Entry 2HHH (X-ray diffraction, 3.35 A resolution); this record covers chains A and D of the 21 polymer chains in the assembly.

[Chain A]
Molecule: 16S ribosomal RNA
From: Thermus thermophilus
Sequence (1522 nucleotides; row label = number of the first residue in the row):
     1 UUUGUUGGAG AGUUUGAUCC UGGCUCAGGG UGAACGCUGG CGGCGUGCCU AAGACAUGCA
    61 AGUCGUGCGG GCCGCGGGGU UUUACUCCGU GGUCAGCGGC GGACGGGUGA GUAACGCGUG
   121 GGUGACCUAC CCGGAAGAGG GGGACAACCC GGGGAAACUC GGGCUAAUCC CCCAUGUGGA
   181 CCCGCCCCUU GGGGUGUGUC CAAAGGGCUU UGCCCGCUUC CGGAUGGGCC CGCGUCCCAU
   241 CAGCUAGUUG GUGGGGUAAU GGCCCACCAA GGCGACGACG GGUAGCCGGU CUGAGAGGAU
   301 GGCCGGCCAC AGGGGCACUG AGACACGGGC CCCACUCCUA CGGGAGGCAG CAGUUAGGAA
   361 UCUUCCGCAA UGGGCGCAAG CCUGACGGAG CGACGCCGCU UGGAGGAAGA AGCCCUUCGG
   421 GGUGUAAACU CCUGAACCCG GGACGAAACC CCCGACGAGG GGACUGACGG UACCGGGGUA
   481 AUAGCGCCGG CCAACUCCGU GCCAGCAGCC GCGGUAAUAC GGAGGGCGCG AGCGUUACCC
   541 GGAUUCACUG GGCGUAAAGG GCGUGUAGGC GGCCUGGGGC GUCCCAUGUG AAAGACCACG
   601 GCUCAACCGU GGGGGAGCGU GGGAUACGCU CAGGCUAGAC GGUGGGAGAG GGUGGUGGAA
   661 UUCCCGGAGU AGCGGUGAAA UGCGCAGAUA CCGGGAGGAA CGCCGAUGGC GAAGGCAGCC
   721 ACCUGGUCCA CCCGUGACGC UGAGGCGCGA AAGCGUGGGG AGCAAACCGG AUUAGAUACC
   781 CGGGUAGUCC ACGCCCUAAA CGAUGCGCGC UAGGUCUCUG GGUCUCCUGG GGGCCGAAGC
   841 UAACGCGUUA AGCGCGCCGC CUGGGGAGUA CGGCCGCAAG GCUGAAACUC AAAGGAAUUG
   901 ACGGGGGCCC GCACAAGCGG UGGAGCAUGU GGUUUAAUUC GAAGCAACGC GAAGAACCUU
   961 ACCAGGCCUU GACAUGCUAG GGAACCCGGG UGAAAGCCUG GGGUGCCCCG CGAGGGGAGC
  1021 CCUAGCACAG GUGCUGCAUG GCCGUCGUCA GCUCGUGCCG UGAGGUGUUG GGUUAAGUCC
  1081 CGCAACGAGC GCAACCCCCG CCGUUAGUUG CCAGCGGUUC GGCCGGGCAC UCUAACGGGA
  1141 CUGCCCGCGA AAGCGGGAGG AAGGAGGGGA CGACGUCUGG UCAGCAUGGC CCUUACGGCC
  1201 UGGGCGACAC ACGUGCUACA AUGCCCACUA CAAAGCGAUG CCACCCGGCA ACGGGGAGCU
  1261 AAUCGCAAAA AGGUGGGCCC AGUUCGGAUU GGGGUCUGCA ACCCGACCCC AUGAAGCCGG
  1321 AAUCGCUAGU AAUCGCGGAU CAGCCAUGCC GCGGUGAAUA CGUUCCCGGG CCUUGUACAC
  1381 ACCGCCCGUC ACGCCAUGGG AGCGGGCUCU ACCCGAAGUC GCCGGGAGCC UACGGGCAGG
  1441 CGCCGAGGGU AGGGCCCGUG ACUGGGGCGA AGUCGUAACA AGGUAGCUGU ACCGGAAGGU
  1501 GCGGCUGGAU CACCUCCUUU CU
Unresolved in the structure: 1-5, 1511-1522
Residues lining bound ligands:
  - kasugamycin (KSG; (1S,2R,3S,4R,5S,6S)-2,3,4,5,6-pentahydroxycyclohexyl 2-amino-4-{[carboxy(imino)methyl]amino}-2,3,4,6-tetradeoxy-alpha-D-arabino-hexopyranoside), molecule 1: G677, U772, U773
  - kasugamycin (KSG), molecule 2: A776, A778, C779, G904, U1476, A1477, G1482, G1483, U1484

[Chain D]
Protein: 30S ribosomal protein S4
From: Thermus thermophilus
UniProtKB: P80373 (RS4_THET8); residues 1-209 here correspond to UniProt positions 0-208 (UniProt number = residue number - 1)
Sequence (209 residues; row label = number of the first residue in the row):
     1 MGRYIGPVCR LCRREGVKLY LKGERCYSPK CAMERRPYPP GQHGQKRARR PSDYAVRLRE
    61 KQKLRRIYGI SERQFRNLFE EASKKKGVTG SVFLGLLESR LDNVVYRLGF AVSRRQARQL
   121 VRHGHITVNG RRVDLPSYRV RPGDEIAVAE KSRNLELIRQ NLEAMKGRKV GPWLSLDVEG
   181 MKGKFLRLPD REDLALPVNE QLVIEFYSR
Unresolved in the structure: 1

[Interface between chain A and chain D]
Pairs across the interface (122):
  A9(A) / Glu-205(D)  base contact
  A9(A) / Phe-206(D)  base contact
  A9(A) / Ser-208(D)  base contact
  A9(A) / Arg-209(D)  hydrogen bond to the base
  A27(A) / Arg-209(D)  hydrogen bond to the sugar
  C396(A) / Arg-73(D)  phosphate contact
  C397(A) / Arg-73(D)  salt bridge to the phosphate
  C397(A) / Asn-77(D)  phosphate contact
  G398(A) / Gln-74(D)  hydrogen bond to the phosphate
  G398(A) / Ser-137(D)  hydrogen bond to the phosphate
  C399(A) / Arg-3(D)  salt bridge to the phosphate
  C399(A) / Gln-74(D)  hydrogen bond to the phosphate
  C399(A) / Arg-118(D)  salt bridge to the phosphate
  C399(A) / Arg-122(D)  hydrogen bond to the sugar
  C399(A) / Pro-136(D)  phosphate contact
  C399(A) / Ser-137(D)  hydrogen bond to the phosphate
  U400(A) / Gly-2(D)  base contact
  U400(A) / Arg-3(D)  phosphate contact
  U400(A) / Arg-118(D)  salt bridge to the phosphate
  U400(A) / Arg-122(D)  phosphate contact
  U400(A) / Pro-136(D)  phosphate contact
  U401(A) / Gly-2(D)  base contact
  U401(A) / Ile-5(D)  phosphate contact
  G402(A) / Ile-5(D)  sugar contact
  G402(A) / Gln-119(D)  hydrogen bond to the sugar
  G403(A) / Ile-5(D)  phosphate contact
  G403(A) / Arg-115(D)  salt bridge to the phosphate
  G403(A) / Gln-116(D)  hydrogen bond to the phosphate
  G403(A) / Gln-119(D)  hydrogen bond to the sugar
  A404(A) / Leu-21(D)  phosphate contact
  A404(A) / Lys-22(D)  phosphate contact
  A404(A) / Ser-113(D)  hydrogen bond to the phosphate
  A404(A) / Arg-115(D)  phosphate contact
  A404(A) / Gln-116(D)  hydrogen bond to the sugar
  G405(A) / Lys-22(D)  phosphate contact
  G405(A) / Glu-24(D)  phosphate contact
  G405(A) / Arg-25(D)  phosphate contact
  G406(A) / Lys-22(D)  base contact
  G406(A) / Arg-25(D)  salt bridge to the phosphate
  G406(A) / Lys-30(D)  salt bridge to the phosphate
  A407(A) / Arg-25(D)  salt bridge to the phosphate
  A407(A) / Lys-30(D)  salt bridge to the phosphate
  A408(A) / Arg-35(D)  base contact
  G409(A) / Arg-36(D)  base contact
  C415(A) / Gln-42(D)  sugar contact
  G421(A) / Tyr-38(D)  phosphate contact
  G421(A) / Gln-45(D)  hydrogen bond to the phosphate
  G422(A) / Arg-36(D)  salt bridge to the phosphate
  G422(A) / Tyr-38(D)  hydrogen bond to the phosphate
  G422(A) / Gly-41(D)  sugar contact
  G422(A) / Gln-42(D)  sugar contact
  G422(A) / Gln-45(D)  phosphate contact
  U423(A) / Arg-10(D)  phosphate contact
  U423(A) / Arg-13(D)  salt bridge to the phosphate
  U423(A) / Arg-36(D)  salt bridge to the phosphate
  U423(A) / Pro-40(D)  phosphate contact
  U423(A) / Gly-41(D)  hydrogen bond to the phosphate
  G424(A) / Pro-7(D)  phosphate contact
  G424(A) / Arg-10(D)  salt bridge to the phosphate
  G424(A) / Arg-13(D)  phosphate contact
  G424(A) / Arg-36(D)  sugar contact
  U425(A) / Cys-9(D)  phosphate contact
  U425(A) / Arg-13(D)  salt bridge to the phosphate
  U425(A) / Lys-22(D)  hydrogen bond to the phosphate
  U425(A) / Arg-36(D)  salt bridge to the phosphate
  A426(A) / Gly-6(D)  phosphate contact
  A426(A) / Pro-7(D)  phosphate contact
  A426(A) / Val-8(D)  hydrogen bond to the phosphate
  A426(A) / Cys-9(D)  hydrogen bond to the phosphate
  A426(A) / Lys-22(D)  salt bridge to the phosphate
  C431(A) / Glu-156(D)  sugar contact
  U433(A) / His-123(D)  hydrogen bond to the base
  U433(A) / His-125(D)  hydrogen bond to the phosphate
  U433(A) / Leu-155(D)  phosphate contact
  G434(A) / His-123(D)  sugar contact
  G434(A) / His-125(D)  salt bridge to the phosphate
  A435(A) / His-123(D)  salt bridge to the phosphate
  C474(A) / Arg-132(D)  salt bridge to the phosphate
  G475(A) / Arg-132(D)  salt bridge to the phosphate
  A480(A) / Gln-119(D)  base contact
  A480(A) / His-123(D)  hydrogen bond to the base
  C492(A) / Tyr-54(D)  sugar contact
  C492(A) / Arg-209(D)  salt bridge to the phosphate
  A493(A) / Ser-52(D)  hydrogen bond to the phosphate
  A493(A) / Tyr-54(D)  phosphate contact
  A493(A) / Ala-55(D)  sugar contact
  A493(A) / Leu-58(D)  sugar contact
  C495(A) / His-43(D)  hydrogen bond to the base
  C495(A) / Lys-46(D)  phosphate contact
  U496(A) / Gln-42(D)  sugar contact
  U496(A) / His-43(D)  phosphate contact
  U496(A) / Lys-46(D)  salt bridge to the phosphate
  G524(A) / Gln-42(D)  base contact
  G525(A) / Gly-41(D)  sugar contact
  G525(A) / Gln-42(D)  hydrogen bond to the sugar
  G526(A) / Arg-10(D)  salt bridge to the phosphate
  G526(A) / Arg-14(D)  hydrogen bond to the phosphate
  G526(A) / Pro-40(D)  phosphate contact
  G526(A) / Gly-41(D)  hydrogen bond to the phosphate
  C527(A) / Arg-10(D)  salt bridge to the phosphate
  C527(A) / Arg-14(D)  salt bridge to the phosphate
  C527(A) / Pro-40(D)  phosphate contact
  C527(A) / Arg-59(D)  phosphate contact
  G528(A) / Arg-59(D)  salt bridge to the phosphate
  G528(A) / Gln-62(D)  phosphate contact
  G528(A) / Arg-66(D)  salt bridge to the phosphate
  C529(A) / Gln-62(D)  hydrogen bond to the phosphate
  C529(A) / Arg-65(D)  salt bridge to the phosphate
  C529(A) / Glu-72(D)  phosphate contact
  G530(A) / Tyr-4(D)  base contact
  G530(A) / Ser-71(D)  phosphate contact
  G530(A) / Glu-72(D)  hydrogen bond to the phosphate
  G530(A) / Arg-73(D)  hydrogen bond to the phosphate
  A531(A) / Gly-2(D)  hydrogen bond to the phosphate
  C597(A) / Lys-84(D)  phosphate contact
  G600(A) / Arg-141(D)  salt bridge to the phosphate
  U603(A) / Val-133(D)  base contact
  U603(A) / Asp-134(D)  hydrogen bond to the base
  U603(A) / Leu-135(D)  base contact
  C604(A) / Leu-135(D)  base contact
  C604(A) / Ser-137(D)  hydrogen bond to the base
  C604(A) / Tyr-138(D)  sugar contact
Other interface residues (no listed pair), chain A (53 interface residues in all): G28, G29, C414, C432, G476, A483, C491
Other interface residues (no listed pair), chain D (66 interface residues in all): Ala-32, Lys-61, Arg-76, Arg-139, Lys-151

[Overview]
53 residues of chain A face 66 of chain D across their interface; the contacts include 32 hydrogen bonds and
29 salt bridges. Polar pairs include A9(A)/Arg-209(D), U433(A)/His-123(D) and A480(A)/His-123(D). Ligands of
chain A: kasugamycin.
Chain A is 16S ribosomal RNA and chain D is 30S ribosomal protein S4, both from Thermus thermophilus; the
structure, Crystal structure of kasugamycin bound to the 30S ribosomal subunit, was determined by X-ray
diffraction.
